Entry 7NVG (electron microscopy, 3.70 A resolution); this record covers chains E2 and F2 of the 147 polymer chains in the assembly.

Chain E2:
Protein: Flagellar biosynthetic protein FliP
Source organism: Salmonella enterica subsp. enterica serovar Typhimurium
UniProtKB: A0A0D6FLD2 (A0A0D6FLD2_SALTM); residue numbers follow UniProt; this construct covers 1-245
Chain sequence (245 residues; numbered 1 to 245; the number before each row is that of its first residue):
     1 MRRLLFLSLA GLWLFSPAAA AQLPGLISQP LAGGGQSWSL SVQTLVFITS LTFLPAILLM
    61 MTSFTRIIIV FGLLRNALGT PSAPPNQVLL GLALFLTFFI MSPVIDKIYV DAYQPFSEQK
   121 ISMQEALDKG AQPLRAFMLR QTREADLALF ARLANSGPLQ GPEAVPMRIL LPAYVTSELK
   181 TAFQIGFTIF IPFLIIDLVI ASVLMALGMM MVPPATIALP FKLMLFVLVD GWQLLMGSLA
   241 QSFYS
Not modelled in the structure: 1-36

Chain F2:
Protein: Flagellar biosynthetic protein FliR
Source organism: Salmonella enterica subsp. enterica serovar Typhimurium
UniProtKB: A0A0D6FLB3 (A0A0D6FLB3_SALTM); residue numbers follow UniProt; this construct covers 1-264
Chain sequence (264 residues; row label = number of the first residue in the row):
     1 MIQVTSEQWL YWLHLYFWPL LRVLALISTA PILSERAIPK RVKLGLGIMI TLVIAPSLPA
    61 NDTPLFSIAA LWLAMQQILI GIALGFTMQF AFAAVRTAGE FIGLQMGLSF ATFVDPGSHL
   121 NMPVLARIMD MLAMLLFLTF NGHLWLISLL VDTFHTLPIG SNPVNSNAFM ALARAGGLIF
   181 LNGLMLALPV ITLLLTLNLA LGLLNRMAPQ LSIFVIGFPL TLTVGIMLMA ALMPLIAPFC
   241 EHLFSEIFNL LADIVSEMPI NNNP
Not modelled in the structure: 1-4, 263-264

Interface between chain E2 and chain F2:
Pairs across the interface (70):
  Leu-40(E2) with Phe-66(F2), hydrophobic
  Gln-43(E2) with Phe-66(F2); Ser-67(F2), hydrogen bond
  Thr-44(E2) with Phe-66(F2)
  Phe-47(E2) with Ile-68(F2), hydrophobic; Leu-71(F2), hydrophobic
  Leu-78(E2) with Phe-101(F2); Phe-180(F2), hydrophobic
  Thr-80(E2) with Glu-100(F2); Leu-104(F2); Ser-109(F2); Thr-112(F2); His-119(F2)
  Pro-81(E2) with His-119(F2)
  Ser-82(E2) with Thr-97(F2), hydrogen bond (backbone-side chain); Glu-100(F2); Phe-101(F2)
  Pro-84(E2) with Ala-93(F2); Arg-96(F2)
  Gln-87(E2) with Phe-86(F2); Gln-89(F2)
  Val-88(E2) with Phe-86(F2); Ala-93(F2), hydrophobic
  Gly-91(E2) with Phe-86(F2)
  Leu-92(E2) with Phe-86(F2); Phe-90(F2), hydrophobic; Leu-172(F2); Gly-176(F2)
  Phe-95(E2) with Ile-82(F2), hydrophobic; Phe-86(F2), hydrophobic; Phe-169(F2), hydrophobic; Leu-172(F2), hydrophobic
  Leu-96(E2) with Met-170(F2), hydrophobic; Ala-173(F2), hydrophobic
  Phe-98(E2) with Leu-79(F2), hydrophobic; Phe-169(F2), hydrophobic
  Phe-99(E2) with Met-170(F2), hydrophobic
  Tyr-109(E2) with Trp-72(F2); Ser-161(F2)
  Tyr-113(E2) with Trp-72(F2), hydrophobic
  Leu-207(E2) with Arg-206(F2), hydrogen bond (backbone-side chain)
  Met-209(E2) with Gly-202(F2); Leu-203(F2)
  Met-210(E2) with Pro-209(F2), hydrophobic
  Met-211(E2) with Ser-212(F2); Ile-213(F2)
  Val-212(E2) with Gly-202(F2); Asn-205(F2)
  Pro-213(E2) with Phe-110(F2), hydrophobic; Ile-213(F2)
  Ala-215(E2) with Phe-113(F2), hydrophobic
  Thr-216(E2) with Leu-104(F2), hydrogen bond (side chain-backbone); Gln-105(F2), hydrogen bond (side chain-backbone); Phe-110(F2)
  Leu-219(E2) with Phe-101(F2), hydrophobic; Leu-104(F2), hydrophobic
  Pro-220(E2) with Gln-105(F2); Ile-191(F2), hydrophobic
  Leu-223(E2) with Phe-101(F2), hydrophobic
  Met-224(E2) with Leu-184(F2), hydrophobic
  Phe-226(E2) with Phe-180(F2), hydrophobic
  Val-227(E2) with Leu-181(F2), hydrophobic; Leu-184(F2), hydrophobic
  Trp-232(E2) with Ala-173(F2), hydrogen bond (side chain-backbone); Gly-176(F2), hydrogen bond (side chain-backbone); Gly-177(F2); Phe-180(F2), hydrophobic
  Gln-233(E2) with Arg-174(F2), hydrogen bond
  Met-236(E2) with Ala-173(F2), hydrophobic
  Ala-240(E2) with Met-170(F2), hydrophobic
Other interface residues (no listed pair), chain E2 (45 interface residues in all): Ala-83, Leu-94, Ser-102, Glu-118, Leu-204, Gly-208, Ile-217, Gly-237
Other interface residues (no listed pair), chain F2 (51 interface residues in all): Leu-65, Ala-83, Thr-87, Ser-166, Asn-167, Ile-179, Leu-188, Leu-195, Asn-198, Leu-199

Overview:
45 residues of chain E2 and 51 residues of chain F2 are in contact; the contacts include 8 hydrogen bonds.
Among the polar pairs are Gln-43(E2)/Ser-67(F2), Ser-82(E2)/Thr-97(F2) and Leu-207(E2)/Arg-206(F2).
Here chain E2 is Flagellar biosynthetic protein FliP and chain F2 is Flagellar biosynthetic protein FliR, both
from Salmonella enterica subsp. enterica serovar Typhimurium. Entry 7NVG (Salmonella flagellar basal body
refined in C1 map) was determined by electron microscopy together with 7BGL, 7BHQ, 7BIN, 7BJ2 and 7BK0 from
the same study.
